Entry 9H4R (X-ray diffraction, 1.53 A resolution); this record covers chains H and L of the 3 polymer chains in the assembly.

[Chain H]
Protein: Heavy chain variable (VH) domain of anti-ZP2 monoclonal antibody IE-3
Organism: Rattus norvegicus
Notes: antibody fragment or engineered binder
Sequence (123 residues; row label = number of the first residue in the row):
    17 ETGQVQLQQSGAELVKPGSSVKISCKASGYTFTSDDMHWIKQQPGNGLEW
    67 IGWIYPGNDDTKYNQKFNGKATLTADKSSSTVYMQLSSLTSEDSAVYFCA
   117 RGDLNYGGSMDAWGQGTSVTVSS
Disordered / not traced: 17-19
Disulfides: C41-C115

[Chain L]
Protein: Light chain variable (VL) domain of anti-ZP2 monoclonal antibody IE-3
Organism: Rattus norvegicus
Notes: antibody fragment or engineered binder
Sequence (117 residues; each row starts with the number of its first residue):
    18 ETGDTVMTQSPSSLAVSAGETLTINCKSSQNLFSSRNQKNYLAWFQQKPG
    68 QSPTLLIHWASTRQSGVPDRFIGSGSGTDFTLTISSVQAEDLAIYYCQQY
   118 YNSPLTFGSGTKLEIKR
Disordered / not traced: 133-134
Disulfides: C43-C114

[Interface between chain H and chain L]
Pairs across the interface - 23 pairs, chain H then chain L:
  Q58(H) - Q64(L)  hydrogen bond
  Q58(H) - Y113(L)
  N62(H) - Y113(L)
  G63(H) - Y113(L)
  L64(H) - Q64(L)
  L64(H) - P70(L)  hydrophobic
  L64(H) - F124(L)
  W66(H) - P121(L)  hydrophobic
  W66(H) - L122(L)
  W69(H) - S120(L)
  Q81(H) - E18(L)  hydrogen bond (side chain-backbone)
  F114(H) - Q64(L)
  F114(H) - S69(L)
  Y122(H) - W76(L)
  G123(H) - Y117(L)
  S125(H) - Y117(L)
  M126(H) - F62(L)
  M126(H) - L72(L)
  M126(H) - Q115(L)
  D127(H) - L72(L)
  W129(H) - F62(L)  hydrophobic
  W129(H) - P70(L)
  G130(H) - S69(L)
Other interface residues (no listed pair), chain H (20 interface residues in all): H54, I56, E65, K78, N80
Other interface residues (no listed pair), chain L (19 interface residues in all): T19, Y58, Q68, H75, Q81

[Overview]
The interface between chain H and chain L involves 20 residues on one side and 19 on the other, with 2
hydrogen bonds. Among the polar pairs are Q58(H)-Q64(L) and Q81(H)-E18(L).
Chain H is Heavy chain variable (VH) domain of anti-ZP2 monoclonal antibody IE-3 and chain L is Light chain
variable (VL) domain of anti-ZP2 monoclonal antibody IE-3, both from Rattus norvegicus; the structure,
Structure of fertilization-blocking monoclonal antibody IE-3 VHVL bound to the ZP-N1 domain of mouse ZP2
(crystal ..., was determined by X-ray diffraction (same publication as 9H4S).
